8J92 - chains E and J of the 10 polymer chains in the assembly; structure by electron microscopy, 2.90 A resolution.

[Chain E]
Name: Histone H3.1
Source organism: Arabidopsis thaliana
Reference sequence: P59226 (H31_ARATH); residues 0-135 here correspond to UniProt positions 1-136 (UniProt number = residue number + 1)
Amino-acid sequence (139 residues; each row starts with the number of its first residue; numbers below 1 keep their minus sign (Gly-3 is residue -3)):
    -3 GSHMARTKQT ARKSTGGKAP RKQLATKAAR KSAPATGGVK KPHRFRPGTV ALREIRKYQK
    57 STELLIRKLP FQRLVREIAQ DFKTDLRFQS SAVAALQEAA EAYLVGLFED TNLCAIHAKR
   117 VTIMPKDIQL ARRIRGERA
Not modelled in the structure: -3 to 38
Sequence notes: expression tag (-3 to -1)
UniProt features mapped onto this chain:
  - site: Lys14 (Not N6-methylated), Lys27 (Not N6-acetylated), Ala31 (Recognition by ATXR5 and ATXR6), Lys36 (Not N6-acetylated)
  - modified residue: Lys4 (N6,N6,N6-trimethyllysine), Lys9 (N6,N6,N6-trimethyllysine), Ser10 (Phosphoserine), Thr11 (Phosphothreonine), Lys14 (N6-acetyllysine), Lys18 (N6-acetyllysine), Lys23 (N6-acetyllysine), Lys27 (N6,N6,N6-trimethyllysine), Ser28 (Phosphoserine), Lys36 (N6,N6,N6-trimethyllysine)

[Chain J]
Molecule: 169-nt DNA strand
Source organism: synthetic construct
Sequence (169 nucleotides; row label = number of the first residue in the row; numbers below 1 keep their minus sign (DA-73 is residue -73)):
   -73 ATCGGATGTA TATATCTGAC ACGTGCCTGG AGACTAGGGA GTAATCCCCT TGGCGGTTAA
   -13 AACGCGGGGG ACAGCGCGTA CGTGCGTTTA AGCGGTGCTA GAGCTGTCTA CGACCAATTG
    47 AGCGGCCTCG GCACCGGATT CTCAGGCCTG GCTCGCGATA GGGTCCGAT
Not modelled in the structure: -73 to -72, 78-95

[Interface between chain E and chain J]
Contacting residue pairs (25; chain E residue first):
  His39(E) - DA-68(J)  sugar contact
  Arg40(E) - DG8(J)  base contact
  Arg40(E) - DT9(J)  hydrogen bond to the base
  Arg40(E) - DG10(J)  hydrogen bond to the sugar
  Phe41(E) - DT-67(J)  sugar contact
  Phe41(E) - DT9(J)  sugar contact
  Phe41(E) - DG10(J)  hydrogen bond to the phosphate
  Arg42(E) - DT9(J)  phosphate contact
  Pro43(E) - DG8(J)  phosphate contact
  Pro43(E) - DT9(J)  phosphate contact
  Gly44(E) - DG8(J)  phosphate contact
  Gly44(E) - DT9(J)  hydrogen bond to the phosphate
  Thr45(E) - DT9(J)  phosphate contact
  Val46(E) - DT9(J)  hydrogen bond to the phosphate
  Ala47(E) - DT9(J)  hydrogen bond to the phosphate
  Arg49(E) - DG-66(J)  sugar contact
  Lys56(E) - DA-64(J)  phosphate contact
  Arg63(E) - DA17(J)  phosphate contact
  Arg63(E) - DG18(J)  salt bridge to the phosphate
  Lys64(E) - DG18(J)  hydrogen bond to the phosphate
  Leu65(E) - DG18(J)  hydrogen bond to the phosphate
  Pro66(E) - DA17(J)  phosphate contact
  Arg69(E) - DA17(J)  salt bridge to the phosphate
  Asp81(E) - DG27(J)  phosphate contact
  Arg83(E) - DG27(J)  sugar contact
Other interface residues (no listed pair), chain E (19 interface residues in all): Lys53
Other interface residues (no listed pair), chain J (12 interface residues in all): DT-65, DA26

[Summary]
19 residues of chain E face 12 of chain J across their interface; the contacts include 8 hydrogen bonds and 2
salt bridges. Polar pairs include Arg40(E)-DT9(J), Arg40(E)-DG10(J) and Phe41(E)-DG10(J).
Chain E is Histone H3.1 (Arabidopsis thaliana) and chain J is a 169-nt DNA strand (synthetic construct); the
structure, Cryo-EM structure of nucleosome containing Arabidopsis thaliana H2A.W, was determined by electron
microscopy together with 8J90 from the same study.
